Entry 9K3A (electron microscopy, 3.60 A resolution); this record covers chains A and B.

# Chain A
Protein: Tail protein
Organism: Anabaena phage A-4L
UniProt: A0A059PYE1 (A0A059PYE1_9CAUD); residue numbers follow UniProt; this construct covers 1-1114
Amino-acid sequence (1114 residues; numbered 1 to 1114; the number before each row is that of its first residue):
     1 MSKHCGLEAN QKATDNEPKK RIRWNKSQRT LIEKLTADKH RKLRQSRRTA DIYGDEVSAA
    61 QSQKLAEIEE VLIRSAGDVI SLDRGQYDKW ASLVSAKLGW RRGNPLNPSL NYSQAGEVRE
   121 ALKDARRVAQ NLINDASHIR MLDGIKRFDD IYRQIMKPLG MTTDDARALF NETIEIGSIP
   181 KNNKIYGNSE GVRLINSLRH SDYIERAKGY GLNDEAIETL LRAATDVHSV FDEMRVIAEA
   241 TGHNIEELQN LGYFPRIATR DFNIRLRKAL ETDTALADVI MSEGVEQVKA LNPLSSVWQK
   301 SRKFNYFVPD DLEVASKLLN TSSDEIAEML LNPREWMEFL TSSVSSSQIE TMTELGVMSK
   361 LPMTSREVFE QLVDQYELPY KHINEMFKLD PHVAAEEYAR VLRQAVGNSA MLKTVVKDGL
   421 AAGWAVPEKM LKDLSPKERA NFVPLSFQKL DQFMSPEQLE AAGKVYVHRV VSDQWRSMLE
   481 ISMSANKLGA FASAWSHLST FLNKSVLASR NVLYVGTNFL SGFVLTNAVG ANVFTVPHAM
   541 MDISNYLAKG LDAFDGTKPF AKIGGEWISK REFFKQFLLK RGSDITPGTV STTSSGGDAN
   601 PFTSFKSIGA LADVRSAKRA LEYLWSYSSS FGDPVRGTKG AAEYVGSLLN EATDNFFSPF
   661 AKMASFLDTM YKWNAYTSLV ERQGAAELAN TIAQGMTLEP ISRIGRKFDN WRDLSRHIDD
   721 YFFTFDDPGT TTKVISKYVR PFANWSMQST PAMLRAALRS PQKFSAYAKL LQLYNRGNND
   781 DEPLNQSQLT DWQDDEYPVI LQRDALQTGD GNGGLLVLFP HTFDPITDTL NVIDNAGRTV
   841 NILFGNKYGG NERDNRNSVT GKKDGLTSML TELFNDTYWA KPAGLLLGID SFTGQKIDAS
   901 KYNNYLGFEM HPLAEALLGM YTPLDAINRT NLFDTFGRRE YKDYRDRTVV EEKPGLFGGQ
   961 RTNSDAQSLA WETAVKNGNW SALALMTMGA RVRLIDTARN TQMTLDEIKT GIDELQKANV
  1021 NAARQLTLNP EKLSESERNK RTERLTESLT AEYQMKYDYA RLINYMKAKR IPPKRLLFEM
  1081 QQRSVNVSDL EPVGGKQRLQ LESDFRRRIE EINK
Not modelled in the structure: 1, 109-120, 271-291, 583-603, 846-863, 890-911, 923-968

# Chain B
Protein: Tail protein
Organism: Anabaena phage A-4L
UniProt: A0A059PY24 (A0A059PY24_9CAUD); residues 1-1717 here = UniProt positions 1-1717
Amino-acid sequence (1717 residues; each row starts with the number of its first residue):
     1 MSIIKDVQDS NDPQLDKFNN EDAPKLAPVI PTPQPTDAGL SLGSTPVGVN PQAVIETEST
    61 PQPLTPEQQA LTDSYNEASR LTTNVQPMSE LVQPQQALPT PTNIDSQQPT VFESANQFNL
   121 SATDNLLQQG KITQELINET QLTQSHIPTV YSTPYDGDEW DLDFEASLER AGVLPGQKPS
   181 PETFNSQFNA QPTNEDASRS FNPNALKRSQ FDVEGALAAI RNINTQEGLT GYQTIKPWGE
   241 GALSSLMYGL GVVSNTIRGG VIDAVNVRNR VVNQLPKPIQ GVLNFNPASA LTGQQLIRPD
   301 ANYRGSYTLD AIRGRQYSFT ANSTNKDEPI GITGFKAFDD LAERMRQNRN ARYNAINKTF
   361 GREIAKPVAV EERWSTDLSF WAGFGLDTIL DPIDSIGVAW KASGLLLGNA PSYVKRGIPT
   421 NTGRVIVTPA ASERKLLPPG RTRYTPPGKP DGYELGLTEP LTNNKYQVVQ TPKGEVSIPV
   481 GQPTVQAKLP SIASNNKVTS LTLRREIRRP DGVIDVEFTP NPGAFDRVTG ISNEPLAQLP
   541 SSEARRPLEP TQFETIQTPN GEVQVPINQP SAPRQLPGTR TYSQPNWRWS RVVDGYINPE
   601 GMQPIIEVVR RKPEVFTTNS TSGYSPNWEY WSAPKVDDLY IPAPIDVEFK VIPNKPSNLP
   661 LKPSSLSEDI VQGVDGEVRV PSSTQPNSQL ALPYGEPYPL TQWDLSLETN PPQIGQRIDN
   721 NITVAKNQGE AIDDVINNAP RTVEYNVSGL EIPRRNVTPQ GFPKLEPRYD IKPPETPRVI
   781 ELAPESVTVI REALDSNDWV KAYDELLRKR VPVSDIKRKL ETGRIDEAVN DLRKLIGDIK
   841 PKTAPEPKPV APKRQRRRVI KADGTAVYET VRVNPETQLL DAAITNINVV ANVVDVPSMS
   901 VSQSTPASPL AIDAASDALR PVSPGTPLVA PTSEVNKQLV DQLTRLTETE RMMKRRGASP
   961 ETLERIRTQK LELRKAIADG DELAEPKVKP EPVTPAINKT VLTGTMTMSE LSQQLLDNVP
  1021 GSRIDPDKVR RVERKLSEVE ALMKVIPNPI TGEPLLGSAN TRKFRTWAKD SSTSPTAYLN
  1081 KLGLQEYPLL YRLFERDGAA IDIDALAHPE FRVILDKPLP DKTSRQVVVS NTPSLTKPTV
  1141 QSESKAITEM TINELRSERK LLKSQINELD DPSDLIERLM ELDDAINNLD ITKPENLKVV
  1201 QDEVIPETQH GTSPEVVKLT QQKLDIENEV INTGVRVQEL ELELARQKVQ LEDALSRIEE
  1261 TADINPHDVI SEPLPSGRAR RVPTEIPPND GTILTQKEAA RFYDISEGNF KNGDTKPRPA
  1321 LVHTKHMVSD VVVPNDVIQR EFDNIMNMGG ITQPIVITPV GLDDVYIKYA VVDNHAIYEA
  1381 AKLAREADPR KFENVNVIVI HPSKADPSYF ADEVLPTNTT EGSLYHGTRV KGWTPGNGGV
  1441 GEWGSGTYFS KSSQAASDNA IKPLRPALGE VIDNVTQPTI HEVLPDFKRT VDVNSPVDGD
  1501 FSAALLMSAN ELMDGSEFTS FKRSIMKPGT VQLRDTIKTP ADIYAAIEKY AAKNDIEWTP
  1561 ERTHKFKSRI NERLRLVGVD ALTDGDTTLV INPDAVSVIN SHLLDETDAI GTSIARYNSA
  1621 SEAAGRNSGI PTANANQAEA SVMLQRQMYE ETIEKLEDAK RQQRTAITKS HEIDEQLTQT
  1681 AQAEQTTKRQ QRVAKSQKRA EREAERLGKK RDNPCQF
Not modelled in the structure: 1-113, 155-173, 252-306, 318-336, 407-419, 431-463, 515-585, 654-689, 722-854, 1134-1149, 1280-1417

# How chain A and chain B interact
Residue-residue contacts - 180 pairs, chain A then chain B:
  H4(A) with P1714(B); C1715(B), hydrogen bond (backbone-side chain)
  C5(A) with C1715(B), disulfide
  A13(A) with F1717(B), hydrophobic
  L31(A) with P1206(B), hydrophobic; E1207(B); T1208(B)
  K34(A) with D1202(B), hydrogen bond (side chain-backbone); E1203(B), hydrogen bond (side chain-backbone); I1205(B)
  L35(A) with P1206(B), hydrophobic
  D38(A) with K1223(B), salt bridge
  R41(A) with I393(B); S395(B)
  K42(A) with S1670(B); D1674(B), salt bridge
  R44(A) with L390(B); D391(B), hydrogen bond (side chain-backbone); I393(B); D1070(B), salt bridge; Q1238(B)
  Q45(A) with I393(B), hydrogen bond (side chain-backbone); E1227(B); V1230(B); I1231(B); G1234(B); Q1238(B)
  S46(A) with Q1663(B); I1667(B)
  R47(A) with Q1238(B), hydrogen bond (backbone-side chain)
  R48(A) with E1241(B), salt bridge
  T49(A) with Q1238(B); L1242(B)
  A50(A) with S375(B), hydrogen bond (backbone-side chain); L1242(B)
  D51(A) with W374(B); S375(B), hydrogen bond (backbone-backbone); L1242(B); A1245(B)
  I52(A) with E372(B); R373(B)
  Y53(A) with F338(B); V370(B); R373(B), hydrogen bond (backbone-backbone); F380(B), hydrophobic; F384(B), hydrogen bond (side chain-backbone); L386(B)
  G54(A) with E371(B)
  S58(A) with D310(B), hydrogen bond (side chain-backbone); A311(B), hydrogen bond (side chain-backbone)
  A60(A) with L386(B), hydrophobic; L390(B), hydrophobic
  Q61(A) with I389(B)
  S62(A) with D310(B); R313(B), hydrogen bond
  K64(A) with I389(B)
  L65(A) with R313(B); Q316(B)
  A66(A) with R313(B)
  E69(A) with R313(B), salt bridge
  Y87(A) with Q233(B), hydrogen bond
  A91(A) with Q233(B)
  P108(A) with Y317(B)
  Q130(A) with Q316(B)
  N134(A) with Q316(B)
  R140(A) with K236(B), hydrogen bond (side chain-backbone); P237(B), hydrogen bond (side chain-backbone); W238(B)
  D143(A) with Y232(B); Q233(B), hydrogen bond; T234(B), hydrogen bond
  G144(A) with W238(B)
  K146(A) with G231(B); Y232(B)
  R147(A) with Y232(B); W238(B)
  D150(A) with Y232(B), hydrogen bond
  I179(A) with F188(B), hydrophobic
  P180(A) with Q187(B); F188(B); Y248(B)
  K181(A) with Y248(B); R313(B)
  N183(A) with Q187(B)
  K184(A) with M247(B); Y248(B)
  I185(A) with R313(B)
  E190(A) with Q191(B); K1660(B), salt bridge; R1664(B), salt bridge
  G191(A) with Q1663(B); I1667(B)
  R193(A) with Q187(B), hydrogen bond (side chain-backbone); N189(B), hydrogen bond (side chain-backbone); A190(B); P192(B)
  L194(A) with A190(B), hydrophobic; R1664(B); I1667(B), hydrophobic
  I195(A) with I1667(B), hydrophobic
  S197(A) with F188(B); A190(B)
  L198(A) with H1671(B)
  H200(A) with F188(B)
  D202(A) with H1671(B), salt bridge
  E218(A) with P181(B); N185(B)
  L221(A) with F184(B)
  R222(A) with K178(B); P179(B), hydrogen bond (side chain-backbone); P181(B); F184(B); E240(B); G241(B)
  T225(A) with F184(B); S244(B)
  D226(A) with W238(B); G239(B); E240(B); G241(B)
  S229(A) with S244(B)
  V230(A) with W238(B), hydrophobic
  D232(A) with M247(B); Y248(B), hydrogen bond; R313(B), salt bridge
  E233(A) with I220(B); L243(B)
  R235(A) with Q316(B), hydrogen bond
  V236(A) with F211(B), hydrophobic; A216(B), hydrophobic
  I237(A) with L217(B), hydrophobic; I220(B), hydrophobic
  E239(A) with R315(B), salt bridge
  A240(A) with V213(B), hydrophobic; L217(B), hydrophobic
  E247(A) with R221(B), salt bridge
  N250(A) with K236(B)
  L251(A) with N224(B), hydrogen bond (backbone-side chain); K236(B)
  G252(A) with T234(B); I235(B); K236(B)
  Y253(A) with T234(B)
  P379(A) with R1699(B), hydrogen bond (backbone-side chain)
  Y380(A) with S1696(B); E1703(B)
  H382(A) with V1693(B); S1696(B), hydrogen bond
  E385(A) with R1689(B); R1692(B), salt bridge
  L389(A) with R1689(B)
  E397(A) with Q1697(B)
  R400(A) with Q1697(B)
  Q404(A) with E1701(B), hydrogen bond; A1704(B)
  N408(A) with A1704(B); E1705(B); G1708(B)
  S409(A) with G1708(B)
  A410(A) with G1708(B); K1709(B)
  T414(A) with K1710(B)
  D418(A) with K1710(B), salt bridge
  L513(A) with C1715(B); Q1716(B); F1717(B), hydrophobic
  T517(A) with R1711(B), hydrogen bond
  F631(A) with R1711(B); N1713(B)
  Q748(A) with K1710(B); R1711(B), hydrogen bond (backbone-backbone)
  T750(A) with R1711(B)
  A752(A) with A1704(B); L1707(B)
  R755(A) with L1707(B); K1710(B), hydrogen bond (side chain-backbone); F1717(B), hydrogen bond (side chain-backbone)
  L758(A) with F1717(B), hydrophobic
  R759(A) with L1707(B); F1717(B), hydrogen bond (side chain-backbone)
Other interface residues (no listed pair), chain A (111 interface residues in all): A9, E56, V57, A59, N107, I176, N188, T241, P255, A405, V512, Y627, W745, M747, P751, A756
Other interface residues (no listed pair), chain B (112 interface residues in all): S180, S186, L250, L309, I312, G314, P392, D394, V398, Q1201, V1204, T1668, E1675, A1700, D1712
Disulfides between the chains: C5(A)-C1715(B)

# Overview
111 residues of chain A and 112 residues of chain B are in contact; the contacts include 1 disulfide bond, 33
hydrogen bonds and 13 salt bridges. Polar contacts include D38(A)-K1223(B), K42(A)-D1674(B) and
R44(A)-D1070(B).
Chain A is Tail protein and chain B is Tail protein, both from Anabaena phage A-4L; the structure, Cyanophage
A4 pre-ejectosome with C1 symmetry, was determined by electron microscopy together with 9JWB, 9K09 and 9K2V
from the same study.
